PDB entry 9EZA | X-ray diffraction, 2.15 A resolution | chains A and C of the 4 polymer chains in the assembly

# Chain A (and C)
Molecule: Nemolizumab scFv
From: Mus musculus
Notes: antibody fragment or engineered binder; chain C of this document is another copy of the same molecule, construct and numbering; everything in this record applies to it too
Amino-acid sequence (260 residues; row label = number of the first residue in the row; numbers below 1 keep their minus sign (Met-16 is residue -16)):
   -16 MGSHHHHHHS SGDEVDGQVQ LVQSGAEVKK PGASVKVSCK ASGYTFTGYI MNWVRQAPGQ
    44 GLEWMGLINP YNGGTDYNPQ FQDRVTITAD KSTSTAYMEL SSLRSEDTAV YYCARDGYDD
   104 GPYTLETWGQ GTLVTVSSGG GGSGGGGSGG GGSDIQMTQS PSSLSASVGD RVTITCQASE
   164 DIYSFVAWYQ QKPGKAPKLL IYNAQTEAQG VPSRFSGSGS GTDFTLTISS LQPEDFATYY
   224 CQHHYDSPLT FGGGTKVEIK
Not modelled in the structure: -16 to 0, 125-131 (chain C: -16 to 0, 124-132)
Cystine bridges: Cys22-Cys96, Cys159-Cys224

# Interface between chain A and chain C
Contacting residue pairs (94):
  Gly15(A) - Arg67(C)
  Gly15(A) - Ser84(C)  hydrogen bond (backbone-side chain)
  Gly15(A) - Ser85(C)
  Ala16(A) - Asp66(C)
  Ala16(A) - Ser84(C)  hydrogen bond (backbone-side chain)
  Ser17(A) - Glu82(C)  hydrogen bond
  Gln39(A) - Gln174(C)  hydrogen bond
  Gln39(A) - Tyr223(C)  hydrogen bond
  Gln43(A) - Tyr223(C)  hydrogen bond (backbone-side chain)
  Gly44(A) - Tyr223(C)
  Leu45(A) - Pro180(C)  hydrophobic
  Leu45(A) - Tyr223(C)  hydrophobic
  Leu45(A) - Phe234(C)
  Trp47(A) - Ser230(C)
  Trp47(A) - Pro231(C)  hydrophobic
  Trp47(A) - Leu232(C)
  Asp59(A) - Gly133(C)
  Asp59(A) - Ser230(C)  hydrogen bond
  Pro62(A) - Pro231(C)
  Asp66(A) - Gly15(C)
  Asp66(A) - Ala16(C)
  Asp66(A) - Ser17(C)
  Glu82(A) - Glu82(C)
  Ser84(A) - Ser17(C)  hydrogen bond
  Ser84(A) - Ser84(C)
  Ser85(A) - Gly15(C)  hydrogen bond (side chain-backbone)
  Ser85(A) - Ala16(C)  hydrogen bond (side chain-backbone)
  Ser85(A) - Ser84(C)  hydrogen bond (backbone-side chain)
  Ser85(A) - Ser85(C)  hydrogen bond (side chain-backbone)
  Tyr95(A) - Gln174(C)
  Tyr95(A) - Lys178(C)
  Tyr95(A) - Ala179(C)  hydrophobic
  Tyr101(A) - Leu182(C)  hydrophobic
  Tyr101(A) - Tyr185(C)
  Tyr101(A) - Ala191(C)
  Tyr101(A) - Gln192(C)  hydrogen bond (side chain-backbone)
  Asp103(A) - Tyr185(C)  hydrogen bond
  Asp103(A) - Asn186(C)  hydrogen bond (backbone-side chain)
  Gly104(A) - Tyr185(C)
  Pro105(A) - His227(C)  hydrogen bond (backbone-side chain)
  Tyr106(A) - Gln225(C)  hydrogen bond (backbone-side chain)
  Tyr106(A) - His227(C)
  Tyr106(A) - Tyr228(C)
  Tyr106(A) - Asp229(C)  hydrogen bond
  Tyr106(A) - Leu232(C)
  Thr107(A) - Tyr172(C)
  Thr107(A) - Tyr185(C)
  Thr107(A) - His227(C)
  Leu108(A) - Tyr172(C)  hydrogen bond (backbone-side chain)
  Leu108(A) - Leu182(C)
  Trp111(A) - Tyr172(C)  hydrophobic
  Trp111(A) - Ala179(C)  hydrophobic
  Trp111(A) - Pro180(C)
  Gly112(A) - Ala179(C)
  Gly132(A) - Thr58(C)
  Gly132(A) - Asp59(C)
  Gly133(A) - Asp59(C)
  Tyr172(A) - Thr107(C)
  Tyr172(A) - Leu108(C)  hydrogen bond (side chain-backbone)
  Tyr172(A) - Trp111(C)  hydrophobic
  Gln174(A) - Gln39(C)  hydrogen bond
  Gln174(A) - Tyr95(C)
  Lys178(A) - Tyr95(C)
  Ala179(A) - Tyr95(C)  hydrophobic
  Ala179(A) - Trp111(C)  hydrophobic
  Ala179(A) - Gly112(C)
  Pro180(A) - Leu45(C)  hydrophobic
  Pro180(A) - Trp111(C)  hydrogen bond (backbone-side chain)
  Leu182(A) - Tyr101(C)  hydrophobic
  Leu182(A) - Leu108(C)
  Tyr185(A) - Tyr101(C)
  Tyr185(A) - Asp103(C)  hydrogen bond
  Tyr185(A) - Gly104(C)
  Tyr185(A) - Thr107(C)
  Asn186(A) - Asp103(C)  hydrogen bond (side chain-backbone)
  Ala191(A) - Tyr101(C)
  Gln192(A) - Tyr101(C)  hydrogen bond (backbone-side chain)
  Tyr223(A) - Gln39(C)  hydrogen bond
  Tyr223(A) - Gln43(C)  hydrogen bond (side chain-backbone)
  Tyr223(A) - Gly44(C)
  Tyr223(A) - Leu45(C)  hydrophobic
  Gln225(A) - Tyr106(C)  hydrogen bond (side chain-backbone)
  His227(A) - Pro105(C)
  His227(A) - Tyr106(C)
  His227(A) - Thr107(C)
  Tyr228(A) - Tyr106(C)
  Asp229(A) - Tyr106(C)  hydrogen bond
  Ser230(A) - Trp47(C)
  Ser230(A) - Asp59(C)  hydrogen bond
  Pro231(A) - Trp47(C)  hydrophobic
  Pro231(A) - Pro62(C)
  Leu232(A) - Trp47(C)
  Leu232(A) - Tyr106(C)
  Phe234(A) - Leu45(C)
Interface residues without a listed pair, chain A (55 interface residues in all): Lys13, Pro14, Asn35, Val37, Glu46, Asn61, Arg67, Arg87, Gly134, Ala170
Interface residues without a listed pair, chain C (54 interface residues in all): Asn35, Val37, Glu46, Asn61, Thr69, Glu109, Gly134, Ala170

# In short
55 residues of chain A and 54 residues of chain C are in contact; the contacts include 30 hydrogen bonds.
Polar contacts include Gly15(A)-Ser84(C), Ala16(A)-Ser84(C) and Ser17(A)-Glu82(C).
Both chains are Nemolizumab scFv (Mus musculus). Entry 9EZA (Interleukin-31 Receptor D1D2 in complex with
Nemolizumab derived scFv) was determined by X-ray diffraction.
